Entry 6F9B (electron microscopy, 13.30 A resolution (very low resolution: no residue pairs are listed; an interface is given only as per-side residue counts)); this record covers chains Q and R of the 24 polymer chains in the assembly.

# Chain Q
Protein: Glycoprotein
Organism: Rift valley fever virus
UniProtKB: A2T085 (A2T085_RVFV); numbering as in UniProt (aligned over 154-469)
Chain sequence (316 residues; each row starts with the number of its first residue):
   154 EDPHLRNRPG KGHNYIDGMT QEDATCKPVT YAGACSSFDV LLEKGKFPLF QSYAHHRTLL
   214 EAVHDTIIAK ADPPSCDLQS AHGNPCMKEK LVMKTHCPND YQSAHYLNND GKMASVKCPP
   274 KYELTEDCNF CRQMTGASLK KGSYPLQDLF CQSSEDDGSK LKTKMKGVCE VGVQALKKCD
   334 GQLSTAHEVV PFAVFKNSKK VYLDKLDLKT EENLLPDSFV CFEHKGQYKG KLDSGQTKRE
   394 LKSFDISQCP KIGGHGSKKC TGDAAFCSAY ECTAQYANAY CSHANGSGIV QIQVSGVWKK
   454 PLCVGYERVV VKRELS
Not modelled in the structure: 288-289, 380-392
Disulfides: Cys179-Cys188, Cys229-Cys239, Cys250-Cys281, Cys271-Cys284, Cys304-Cys456, Cys322-Cys332, Cys374-Cys434, Cys402-Cys413, Cys420-Cys425
From the paper describing this entry:
  - post-translational modification sites: Asn438 (proposed by the authors, not directly observed)

# Chain R
Protein: Glycoprotein
Organism: Rift valley fever virus
UniProtKB: A2T072 (A2T072_RVFV); residues 691-1118 here = UniProt positions 691-1118
Chain sequence (431 residues; row label = number of the first residue in the row):
   688 DPGCSELIQA SSRITTCSTE GVNTKCRLSG TALIRAGSVG AEACLMLKGV KEDQTKFLKI
   748 KTVSSELSCR EGQSYWTGSF SPKCLSSRRC HLVGECHVNR CLSWRDNETS AEFSFVGEST
   808 TMRENKCFEQ CGGWGCGCFN VNPSCLFVHT YLQSVRKEAL RVFNCIDWVH KLTLEITDFD
   868 GSVSTIDLGA SSSRFTNWGS VSLSLDAEGI SGSNSFSFIE SPGKGYAIVD EPFSEIPRQG
   928 FLGEIRCNSE SSVLSAHESC LRAPNLISYK PMIDQLECTT NLIDPFVVFE RGSLPQTRND
   988 KTFAASKGNR GVQAFSKGSV QADLTLMFDN FEVDFVGAAV SCDAAFLNLT GCYSCNAGAR
  1048 VCLSITSTGT GSLSAHNKDG SLHIVLPSEN GTKDQCQILH FTVPEVEEEF MYSCDGDERP
  1108 LLVKGTLIAI D
Differences from the reference sequence: expression tag (688-690)
Disulfides: Cys691-Cys731, Cys704-Cys713, Cys756-Cys852, Cys771-Cys965, Cys777-Cys825, Cys783-Cys832, Cys788-Cys814, Cys818-Cys823, Cys934-Cys947, Cys1029-Cys1101, Cys1039-Cys1042, Cys1049-Cys1083
From the paper describing this entry:
  - post-translational modification sites: Asn794, Asn1035 (proposed by the authors, not directly observed)

# Chain Q / chain R interface
At this resolution (13 A) residue pairs are not listed: 28 residues of chain Q and 22 of chain R lie at the interface.

# Summary
28 residues of chain Q and 22 residues of chain R are in contact. From the paper: modification sites Asn438(Q)
and Asn794(R) among others.
Chain Q is Glycoprotein and chain R is Glycoprotein, both from Rift valley fever virus; the structure,
Asymmetric unit of Rift Valley fever virus glycoprotein shell, was determined by electron microscopy,
deposited together with 6F8P, 6F9C, 6F9D, 6F9E and 6F9F.
